PDB entry 8DPL | electron microscopy, 2.53 A resolution | chains I and J of the 15 polymer chains in the assembly

Chain I:
Name: Glycoprotein GP1
Organism: Ebola virus - Mayinga, Zaire, 1976
Reference sequence: Q05320 (VGP_EBOZM); residue numbers follow UniProt; this construct covers 33-312
Amino-acid sequence (280 residues; each row starts with the number of its first residue):
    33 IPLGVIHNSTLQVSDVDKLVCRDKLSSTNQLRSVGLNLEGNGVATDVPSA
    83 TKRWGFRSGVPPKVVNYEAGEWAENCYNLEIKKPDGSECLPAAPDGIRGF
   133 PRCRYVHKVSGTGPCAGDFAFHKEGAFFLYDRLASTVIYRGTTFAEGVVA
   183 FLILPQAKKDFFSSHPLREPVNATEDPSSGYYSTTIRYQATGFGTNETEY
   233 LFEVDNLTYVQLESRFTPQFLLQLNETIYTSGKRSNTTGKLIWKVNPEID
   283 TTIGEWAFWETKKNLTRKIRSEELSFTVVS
Unresolved in the structure: 48-50, 189-212, 234-312
Cystine bridges: C108-C135, C121-C147
Covalent attachments: N-acetylglucosamine (NAG) linked to N228
UniProt features mapped onto this chain:
  - site (Involved in receptor recognition and/or post-binding events): L57, L63, R64, F88, K95, I170
  - glycosylation (N-linked (GlcNAc...) asparagine): N40, N204, N228, N238, N257, N268, N296
  - natural variant: S65 (S65P: In strain: Isolate mouse-adapted), S246 (S246P: In strain: Isolate mouse-adapted)
  - mutagenesis: N40 (N40D: Induces GP1 secretion. Complete loss of virus capability to enter into host cell), C53 (C53G: Induces GP1 secretion. Complete loss of virus capability to enter into host cell), D55 (D55A: 80% loss of virus capability to enter into host cell; D55E/K: No effect on viral entry), L57 (L57A: Complete loss of virus capability to enter into host cell; L57F/I/K: 90% loss of virus capability to enter into host cell), L63 (L63A: 90% loss of virus capability to enter into host cell; L63F: Almost complete loss of virus capability to enter into host cell; L63K: Complete loss of virus capability to enter into host cell), R64 (R64A/E: Complete loss of virus capability to enter into host cell; R64K: No loss of virus capability to enter into host cell), F88 (F88A/E: Complete loss of virus capability to enter into host cell; F88A: About 50% loss of ability to counteract host BST2; F88I: No loss of virus capability to enter into host cell), K95 (K95A/E: 80% loss of virus capability to enter into host cell; K95R: 20% loss of virus capability to enter into host cell), C108 (C108G: Almost complete loss of expression of GP1 and GP2. Almost complete loss of virus capability to enter into host cell), L111 (L111A: About 60% loss of ability to counteract host BST2), C121 (C121G: Reduced levels of expression of GP1 and GP2. 50% loss of virus capability to enter into host cell), L122 (L122A: About 60% loss of ability to counteract host BST2), 7 further mutagenesis entries in UniProt

Chain J:
Name: Glycoprotein GP2
Organism: Ebola virus - Mayinga, Zaire, 1976
Reference sequence: A0A0E3H7K2 (A0A0E3H7K2_9MONO); residues 502-637 here = UniProt positions 502-637
Amino-acid sequence (136 residues; row label = number of the first residue in the row):
   502 EAIVNAQPKCNPNLHYWTTQDEGAAIGLAWIPYFGPAAEGIYTEGLMHNQ
   552 DGLICGLRQLANETTQALQLFLRATTELRTFSILNRKAIDFLLQRWGGTC
   602 HILGPDCCIEPHDWTKNITDKIDQIIHDFVDKTLPD
Unresolved in the structure: 502, 599-637
Cystine bridges: C511-C556
Covalent attachments: glycan linked to N563

Interface between chain I and chain J:
Contacting residue pairs (79; chain I residue first):
  I33(I) - T565(J)
  I33(I) - A568(J)  hydrophobic
  I33(I) - K588(J)  hydrogen bond (backbone-side chain)
  P34(I) - T565(J)
  P34(I) - A568(J)
  G36(I) - L561(J)
  S41(I) - Q551(J)  hydrogen bond
  L43(I) - I504(J)  hydrophobic
  L43(I) - G557(J)
  L43(I) - L558(J)  hydrophobic
  L43(I) - L561(J)  hydrophobic
  Q44(I) - A503(J)  hydrogen bond (side chain-backbone)
  V45(I) - I504(J)  hydrophobic
  L51(I) - Q595(J)
  L51(I) - R596(J)
  C53(I) - R596(J)
  D55(I) - R596(J)
  L57(I) - F592(J)  hydrophobic
  N61(I) - D522(J)
  L63(I) - L585(J)
  L63(I) - A589(J)  hydrophobic
  L68(I) - L558(J)
  L68(I) - R559(J)
  N69(I) - R559(J)
  G72(I) - K510(J)
  G72(I) - C511(J)
  G72(I) - N512(J)
  G72(I) - R559(J)
  N73(I) - Q508(J)  hydrogen bond
  N73(I) - P509(J)
  N73(I) - K510(J)
  K95(I) - L573(J)  hydrogen bond (side chain-backbone)
  K95(I) - R574(J)
  K95(I) - T576(J)  hydrogen bond (side chain-backbone)
  K95(I) - E578(J)
  V96(I) - L579(J)  hydrogen bond (backbone-backbone)
  V96(I) - R580(J)
  V96(I) - T581(J)  hydrogen bond (backbone-backbone)
  V97(I) - I584(J)  hydrophobic
  N98(I) - T581(J)
  N98(I) - F582(J)
  Y99(I) - W518(J)  hydrophobic
  E100(I) - L585(J)
  A101(I) - W518(J)
  A101(I) - T519(J)
  G102(I) - Y517(J)
  G102(I) - W518(J)  hydrogen bond (backbone-backbone)
  E103(I) - L515(J)
  E103(I) - H516(J)
  E103(I) - W518(J)  hydrogen bond (backbone-side chain)
  E103(I) - R559(J)  salt bridge
  W104(I) - H516(J)  hydrogen bond (backbone-backbone)
  W104(I) - E545(J)
  P126(I) - R580(J)
  D127(I) - R580(J)  hydrogen bond (backbone-side chain)
  I129(I) - R580(J)
  F132(I) - W518(J)  hydrophobic
  P133(I) - W518(J)  hydrophobic
  P133(I) - Y543(J)  hydrophobic
  R134(I) - E540(J)
  R134(I) - Y543(J)
  R134(I) - E545(J)  salt bridge
  G157(I) - T566(J)
  G157(I) - Q570(J)  hydrogen bond (backbone-side chain)
  F159(I) - L569(J)  hydrophobic
  F159(I) - Q570(J)
  F159(I) - L573(J)  hydrophobic
  D163(I) - Y543(J)  hydrogen bond
  R164(I) - W518(J)
  R164(I) - T520(J)
  T168(I) - Q570(J)
  V180(I) - A562(J)  hydrophobic
  V180(I) - T566(J)
  V181(I) - T565(J)
  A182(I) - A562(J)  hydrophobic
  F183(I) - I584(J)  hydrophobic
  F183(I) - L585(J)  hydrophobic
  L184(I) - L558(J)  hydrophobic
  L184(I) - L561(J)  hydrophobic
Other interface residues (no listed pair), chain I (53 interface residues in all): I38, D47, V52, R54, R64, S65, E71, G74, A158, L165
Other interface residues (no listed pair), chain J (49 interface residues in all): I542, N550, L554, N563, E564, F572

In short:
53 residues of chain I face 49 of chain J across their interface; the contacts include 14 hydrogen bonds and 2
salt bridges. Polar contacts include E103(I)-R559(J), R134(I)-E545(J) and I33(I)-K588(J). N-acetylglucosamine
is covalently linked to N228(I). UniProt lists 19 mutagenesis sites on chain I.
Chain I is Glycoprotein GP1 and chain J is Glycoprotein GP2, both from Ebola virus - Mayinga, Zaire, 1976; the
structure, Structure of EBOV GP lacking the mucin-like domain with 2.1.1D5 scFv and 6D6 scFv bound, was
determined by electron microscopy, deposited together with 8DPM.
